Entry 8QKV (electron microscopy, 4.70 A resolution (low resolution: residue-level contacts below are approximate; hydrogen-bond / salt-bridge calls are withheld)); this record covers chains I and Z of the 20 polymer chains in the assembly.

# Chain I
Molecule: 194-nt DNA strand
Sequence (194 nucleotides; each row starts with the number of its first residue; numbers below 1 keep their minus sign (DT-85 is residue -85)):
   -85 TCCGCGGCCGCCCTGGAGAATCCCGGTGCCGAGGCCGCTCAATTGGTCGT
   -35 AGACAGCTCTAGCACCGCTTAAACGCACGTACGCGCTGTCCCCCGCGTTT
    15 TAACCGCCAAGGGGATTACTCCCTAGTCTCCAGGCACGTGTCAGATATAT
    65 ACATCCTGTGCATGTACTCGGGGTGGCGATAAGTCGTGTCTTAC

# Chain Z
Name: Vacuolar protein sorting-associated protein 72
Source organism: Saccharomyces cerevisiae S288C
Reference sequence: Q03388 (VPS72_YEAST); the construct has insertions or renumbered stretches relative to UniProt, so the offset changes along the chain: 195-329 = UniProt 195-329; 581-625 = UniProt 579-623
Chain sequence (180 residues; row label = number of the first residue in the row; note: 251 numbers in that range are skipped by the numbering (no residue carries them; nothing is unmodelled there)):
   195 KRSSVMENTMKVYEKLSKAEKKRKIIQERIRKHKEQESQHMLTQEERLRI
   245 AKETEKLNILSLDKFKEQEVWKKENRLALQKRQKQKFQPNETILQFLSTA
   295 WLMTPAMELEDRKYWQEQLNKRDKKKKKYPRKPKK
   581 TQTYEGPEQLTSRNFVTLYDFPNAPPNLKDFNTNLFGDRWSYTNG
From the paper describing this entry:
  - binding site for the 194-nt DNA strand (chain I): Arg325, Lys326, Lys328, Lys329

# Interface between chain I and chain Z
Residue-residue contacts (16):
  DC-64(I) - Lys218(Z)
  DC-63(I) - Glu214(Z)
  DC-63(I) - Lys218(Z)
  DT13(I) - Arg276(Z)
  DT101(I) - Lys322(Z)
  DG102(I) - Lys322(Z)
  DG102(I) - Tyr323(Z)
  DG102(I) - Pro324(Z)
  DG102(I) - Arg325(Z)
  DG102(I) - Lys329(Z)
  DT103(I) - Arg325(Z)
  DT103(I) - Lys326(Z)
  DT103(I) - Pro327(Z)
  DT103(I) - Lys328(Z)
  DC104(I) - Lys326(Z)
  DC104(I) - Lys328(Z)
Other interface residues (no listed pair), chain I (8 interface residues in all): DC-62
Other interface residues (no listed pair), chain Z (12 interface residues in all): Lys321

# In short
8 residues of chain I face 12 of chain Z across their interface. The paper reports a binding site for the
194-nt DNA strand (chain I) at Arg325(Z), Lys326(Z) and Lys328(Z) among others.
Chain I is a 194-nt DNA strand and chain Z is Vacuolar protein sorting-associated protein 72 (Saccharomyces
cerevisiae S288C); the structure, SWR1-nucleosome complex in configuration 2, was determined by electron
microscopy together with 8QKU from the same study.
